5JHR - chains D and E of the 28 polymer chains in the assembly; structure by X-ray diffraction, 2.90 A resolution.

[Chain D]
Protein: Proteasome subunit alpha type-5
Organism: Saccharomyces cerevisiae (strain ATCC 204508 / S288c)
Notes: EC 3.4.25.1
UniProtKB: P32379 (PSA5_YEAST); residues -7 to 252 here correspond to UniProt positions 1-260 (UniProt number = residue number + 8)
Chain sequence (260 residues; each row starts with the number of its first residue; numbers below 1 keep their minus sign (Met-7 is residue -7)):
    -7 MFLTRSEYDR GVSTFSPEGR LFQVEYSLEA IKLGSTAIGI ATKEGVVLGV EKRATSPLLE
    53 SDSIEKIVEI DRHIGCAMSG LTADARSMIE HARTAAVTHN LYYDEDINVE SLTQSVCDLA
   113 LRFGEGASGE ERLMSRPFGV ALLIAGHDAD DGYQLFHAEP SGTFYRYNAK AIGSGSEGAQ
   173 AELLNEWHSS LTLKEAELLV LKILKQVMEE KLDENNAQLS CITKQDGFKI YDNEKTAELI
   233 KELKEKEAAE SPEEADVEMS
Disordered / not traced: -7 to 0, 118-124, 243-252

[Chain E]
Protein: Proteasome subunit alpha type-6
Organism: Saccharomyces cerevisiae (strain ATCC 204508 / S288c)
Notes: EC 3.4.25.1
UniProtKB: P40302 (PSA6_YEAST); residues 0-233 here correspond to UniProt positions 1-234 (UniProt number = residue number + 1)
Chain sequence (234 residues; numbered 0 to 233; the number before each row is that of its first residue; numbering starts at 0):
     0 MFRNNYDGDT VTFSPTGRLF QVEYALEAIK QGSVTVGLRS NTHAVLVALK RNADELSSYQ
    60 KKIIKCDEHM GLSLAGLAPD ARVLSNYLRQ QCNYSSLVFN RKLAVERAGH LLCDKAQKNT
   120 QSYGGRPYGV GLLIIGYDKS GAHLLEFQPS GNVTELYGTA IGARSQGAKT YLERTLDTFI
   180 KIDGNPDELI KAGVEAISQS LRDESLTVDN LSIAIVGKDT PFTIYDGEAV AKYI
Disordered / not traced: 0-2
Swiss-Prot annotation at these positions:
  - modified residue: Ser13 (Phosphoserine)
  - cross-link: Lys190 (Glycyl lysine isopeptide (Lys-Gly) (interchain with G-Cter in ubiquitin))

[How chain D and chain E interact]
Contacting residue pairs - 43 pairs, chain D then chain E:
  Ser5(D) - Arg125(E)
  Thr6(D) - Gly7(E)
  Thr6(D) - Gln20(E)
  Phe7(D) - Gln20(E)  hydrogen bond (backbone-side chain)
  Phe7(D) - Tyr23(E)
  Phe7(D) - Ala24(E)  hydrophobic
  Phe7(D) - Leu76(E)  hydrophobic
  Phe7(D) - Pro126(E)
  Phe7(D) - Gly128(E)
  Ser8(D) - Tyr23(E)
  Pro9(D) - Tyr23(E)  hydrophobic
  Pro9(D) - Glu26(E)
  Glu10(D) - Gln30(E)
  Gly11(D) - Tyr23(E)
  Gly11(D) - Ala27(E)
  Leu13(D) - Arg125(E)
  Gln106(D) - Arg81(E)  hydrogen bond
  Asp110(D) - Arg81(E)  salt bridge
  Leu113(D) - Pro78(E)  hydrophobic
  Leu113(D) - Asp79(E)
  Leu113(D) - Arg125(E)
  Glu117(D) - Tyr122(E)
  Ser153(D) - Pro78(E)
  Gly154(D) - Pro78(E)
  Thr155(D) - Gln59(E)
  Phe156(D) - Gln59(E)
  Tyr157(D) - Arg50(E)
  Tyr157(D) - Asn51(E)
  Tyr157(D) - Ala52(E)
  Tyr157(D) - Ser56(E)
  Tyr157(D) - Ser57(E)
  Tyr157(D) - Gln59(E)
  Arg158(D) - Ser56(E)
  Arg158(D) - Ser57(E)  hydrogen bond (backbone-backbone)
  Tyr159(D) - Ala52(E)
  Tyr159(D) - Asp53(E)
  Tyr159(D) - Leu55(E)
  Tyr159(D) - Ser56(E)
  Asn160(D) - Leu55(E)  hydrogen bond (backbone-backbone)
  Ala161(D) - Leu55(E)
  Gln172(D) - Asp53(E)  hydrogen bond
  Gln172(D) - Leu55(E)
  Leu175(D) - Leu55(E)
Interface residues without a listed pair, chain D (26 interface residues in all): Arg2, Gly3, Leu176
Interface residues without a listed pair, chain E (26 interface residues in all): Asp6, Glu54, Gly123

[Overview]
The chain D/chain E interface involves 26 residues from each chain; the contacts include 5 hydrogen bonds and
1 salt bridge. Polar contacts include Asp110(D)-Arg81(E), Phe7(D)-Gln20(E) and Gln106(D)-Arg81(E).
Chain D is Proteasome subunit alpha type-5 and chain E is Proteasome subunit alpha type-6, both from
Saccharomyces cerevisiae (strain ATCC 204508 / S288c); the structure, Yeast 20S proteasome in complex with the
peptidic epoxyketone inhibitor 27, was determined by X-ray diffraction (same publication as 5JHS).
